2ZJF - chain A; structure by X-ray diffraction, 2.40 A resolution.

== Chain A ==
Molecule: Probable epoxide hydrolase ephB
Organism: Mycobacterium tuberculosis
Notes: EC 3.3.2.10
Reference sequence: P95276 (P95276_MYCTU); residue numbers follow UniProt; this construct covers 2-356
Sequence (362 residues; row label = number of the first residue in the row; numbers below 1 keep their minus sign (His-5 is residue -5)):
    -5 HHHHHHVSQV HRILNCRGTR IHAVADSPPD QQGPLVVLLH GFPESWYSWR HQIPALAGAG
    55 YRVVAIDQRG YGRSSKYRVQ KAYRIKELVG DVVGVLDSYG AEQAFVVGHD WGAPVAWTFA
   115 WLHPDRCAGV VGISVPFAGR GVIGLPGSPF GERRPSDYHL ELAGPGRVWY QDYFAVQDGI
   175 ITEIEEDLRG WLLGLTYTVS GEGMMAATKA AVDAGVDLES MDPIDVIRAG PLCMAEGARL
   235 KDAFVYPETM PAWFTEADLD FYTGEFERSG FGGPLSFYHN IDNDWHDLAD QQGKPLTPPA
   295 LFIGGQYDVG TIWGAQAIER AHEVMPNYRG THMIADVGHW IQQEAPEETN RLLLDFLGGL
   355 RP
Disordered / not traced: -5 to 3, 207-213
Differences from the reference sequence: expression tag (-5 to 1)
Curated features (UniProtKB/Swiss-Prot):
  - active site: Asp104 (Nucleophile), His333 (Proton acceptor)
  - site: Tyr164 (Contributes to the formation of an oxyanion binding site for the epoxide oxygen of substrate), Tyr272 (Contributes to the formation of an oxyanion binding site for the epoxide oxygen of substrate), Asp302 (Plays an orienting role for the imidazole group of His-333)
Ligand contacts: 1,3-diphenylurea (BSU): Phe36, Asp104, Trp105, Pro108, Val129, Val136, Ile137, Tyr164, Gln165, Leu189, Val193, Leu226, Tyr272, Ile275, His333, Trp334
What the authors report for this chain:
  - binding site for 1,3-diphenylurea: Phe36, Asp104, Trp105, Pro108, Val136, Ile137, Tyr164, Gln165, Leu189, Val193, Leu226, Tyr272, His333, Trp334
  - conformationally variable residues (side-chain flip): Ile137, Gln165, Leu226
  - contacts within the chain: Tyr164-Gln165 (hydrogen bond)

== Summary ==
Bound to chain A: 1,3-diphenylurea. From UniProt: active-site residues Asp104 and His333. The paper reports a
binding site for 1,3-diphenylurea at Phe36, Asp104 and Trp105 among others; conformational variability at
Ile137, Gln165 and Leu226.
Chain A is Probable epoxide hydrolase ephB (Mycobacterium tuberculosis); the structure, Crystal structure of
Mycobacterium tuberculosis epoxide hydrolase B complexed with an inhibitor, was determined by X-ray
diffraction together with 2E3J from the same study.
